7O4N - chain A; structure by X-ray diffraction, 1.40 A resolution.

# Chain A
Protein: tRNA (Adenine(22)-N(1))-methyltransferase
From: Staphylococcus aureus
Notes: EC 2.1.1.217
UniProt: A0A0D6HIR7 (A0A0D6HIR7_STAAU); numbering as in UniProt (aligned over 1-225)
Amino-acid sequence (226 residues; numbered 0 to 225; the number before each row is that of its first residue; numbering starts at 0):
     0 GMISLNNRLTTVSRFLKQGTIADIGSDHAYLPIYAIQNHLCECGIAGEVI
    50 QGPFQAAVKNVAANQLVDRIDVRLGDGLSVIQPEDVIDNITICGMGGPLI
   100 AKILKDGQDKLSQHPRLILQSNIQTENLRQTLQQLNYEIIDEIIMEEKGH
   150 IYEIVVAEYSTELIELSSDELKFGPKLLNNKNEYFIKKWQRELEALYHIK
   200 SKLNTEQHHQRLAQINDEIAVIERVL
Differences from the reference sequence: expression tag (0)
Ligand contacts: S-adenosylmethionine (SAM): R7, L8, I23, G24, S25, D26, E47, V48, I49, P52, G74, D75, G76, C92, G93, M94, L98, I102, Q119
What the authors report for this chain:
  - binding site for S-adenosylmethionine: R7, D22, G24, E47, V48, D75, G76, C92, M94, L98, I102
  - conformationally variable residues (side-chain flip): D26, E47, V48, D75
  - catalytic residues: D26 (proposed by the authors, not directly observed)
  - binding site for S-adenosylmethionine: D26 (from molecular simulation)

# Summary
Bound to chain A: S-adenosylmethionine. The paper reports the catalytic residue D26; a binding site for
S-adenosylmethionine at R7, D22 and G24 among others.
Chain A is tRNA (Adenine(22)-N(1))-methyltransferase (Staphylococcus aureus); the structure, Structure of
Staphylococcus aureus m1A22-tRNA methyltransferase in complex with S-adenosylmethionine, was determined by
X-ray diffraction, deposited together with 7O4M and 7O4O.
